3LUC - chain A; structure by X-ray diffraction, 1.69 A resolution.

[Chain A]
Name: Protein argonaute-2
Organism: Homo sapiens
Notes: fragment: MID domain
Reference sequence: Q9UKV8 (AGO2_HUMAN); residue numbers follow UniProt; this construct covers 439-575
Sequence (138 residues; numbered 438 to 575; the number before each row is that of its first residue):
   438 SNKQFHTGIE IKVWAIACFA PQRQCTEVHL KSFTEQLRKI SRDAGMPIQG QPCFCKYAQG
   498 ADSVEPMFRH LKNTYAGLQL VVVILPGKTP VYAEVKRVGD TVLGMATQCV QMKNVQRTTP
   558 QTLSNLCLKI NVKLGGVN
Unresolved in the structure: 438-439, 575
Sequence notes: expression tag (438)
UniProt features mapped onto this chain:
  - natural variant: Gly-573 (G573S: In LESKRES)
  - mutagenesis: Phe-470 (F470V: No effect on miRNA-binding or target mRNA cleavage. Abrogates binding to the 7-methylguanosine cap of mRNA and prevents inhibition of translation. Abolishes interaction with TNRC6C ...), Phe-505 (F505V: No effect on miRNA-binding or target mRNA cleavage. Abrogates binding to the 7-methylguanosine cap of mRNA and prevents inhibition of translation and abolishes interaction with TNRC6C ...), Lys-533 (K533A: Impairs RNA cleavage), Gln-545 (Q545A: Impairs RNA cleavage), Lys-570 (K570A: Impairs RNA cleavage)
What the authors report for this chain:
  - mutagenesis - K533A, Q545A, K570A: decreased catalytic activity (citing earlier work)

[Summary]
From UniProt: 5 mutagenesis sites. From the paper: K533A, Q545A and K570A reduce catalytic activity.
Chain A is Protein argonaute-2 (Homo sapiens); the structure, Crystal structure of MID domain from hAGO2, was
determined by X-ray diffraction, deposited together with 3LUD, 3LUG, 3LUH, 3LUJ and 3LUK.
